Entry 8XAY (electron microscopy, 2.81 A resolution); this record covers chains C and S of the 20 polymer chains in the assembly.

Chain C:
Molecule: ATP-binding protein
Source organism: Escherichia coli
UniProt: A0A9X9SUP5 (A0A9X9SUP5_ECOLX); numbering as in UniProt (aligned over 1-571)
Chain sequence (571 residues; row label = number of the first residue in the row):
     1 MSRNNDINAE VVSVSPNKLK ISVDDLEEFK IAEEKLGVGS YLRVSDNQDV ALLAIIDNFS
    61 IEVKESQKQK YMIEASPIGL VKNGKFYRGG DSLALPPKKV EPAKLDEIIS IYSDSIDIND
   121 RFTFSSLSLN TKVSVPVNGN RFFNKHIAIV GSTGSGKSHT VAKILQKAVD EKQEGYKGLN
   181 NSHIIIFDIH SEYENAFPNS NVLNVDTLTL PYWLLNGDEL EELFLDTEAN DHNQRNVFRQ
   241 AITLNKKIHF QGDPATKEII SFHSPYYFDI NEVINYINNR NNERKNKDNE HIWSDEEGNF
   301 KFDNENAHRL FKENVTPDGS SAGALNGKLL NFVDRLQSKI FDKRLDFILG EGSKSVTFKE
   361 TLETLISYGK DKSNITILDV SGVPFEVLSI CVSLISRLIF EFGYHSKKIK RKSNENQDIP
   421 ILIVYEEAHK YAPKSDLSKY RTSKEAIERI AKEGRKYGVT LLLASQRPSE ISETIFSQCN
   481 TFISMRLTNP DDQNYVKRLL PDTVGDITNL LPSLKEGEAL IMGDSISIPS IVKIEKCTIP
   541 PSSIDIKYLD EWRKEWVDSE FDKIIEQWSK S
Disordered / not traced: 1-4
Bound ions: Mg2+: Ser158 (together with ATP-gamma-S)
Residues lining bound ligands:
  - ATP-gamma-S (AGS; phosphothiophosphoric acid-adenylate ester), molecule 1: Ser152, Thr153, Gly154, Ser155, Gly156, Lys157, Ser158, His159, Glu426, Glu427, Gln466, Glu516, Gly517, Lys533, Ile534, Glu535, Lys536, Ser543, Ile544, Asp545
  - ATP-gamma-S (AGS), molecule 2: Lys452, Arg455, Lys456
Reported in the primary citation:
  - binding site for ATP-gamma-S: Lys157
  - mutagenesis - K157A: decreased growth in response to phage lambda

Chain S:
Molecule: S20dna3
Source organism: Escherichia coli
Sequence (59 nucleotides; each row starts with the number of its first residue):
     1 GCTTTATCAG AAGCCAGACA TTAACGCTTC TGGAGAAACT CAACGAGCTG GACGCGGAT
Disordered / not traced: 14-59

How chain C and chain S interact:
Residue-residue contacts (15):
  Thr227(C) with DT3(S), sugar contact
  Asn230(C) with DT3(S), sugar contact; DT4(S), sugar contact
  Asp231(C) with DT3(S), phosphate contact; DT4(S), phosphate contact
  His232(C) with DT4(S), hydrogen bond to the phosphate; DT5(S), salt bridge to the phosphate
  Asn233(C) with DT4(S), hydrogen bond to the phosphate; DT5(S), hydrogen bond to the phosphate
  Gln234(C) with DT3(S), hydrogen bond to the phosphate; DT4(S), hydrogen bond to the phosphate
  Lys328(C) with DT5(S), base contact
  Asn331(C) with DT3(S), phosphate contact
  Arg335(C) with DC2(S), phosphate contact; DT3(S), salt bridge to the phosphate
Other interface residues (no listed pair), chain C (10 interface residues in all): Phe332

Overview:
Chain C and chain S form an interface of 10 and 4 residues respectively; the contacts include 5 hydrogen bonds
and 2 salt bridges. Among the polar pairs are His232(C)-DT4(S), Asn233(C)-DT4(S) and Asn233(C)-DT5(S). From
the paper: a binding site for ATP-gamma-S at Lys157(C); K157A of chain C reduces growth in response to phage
lambda.
Here chain C is ATP-binding protein and chain S is S20dna3, both from Escherichia coli. Entry 8XAY (Cryo-EM
structure of an anti-phage defense complex bound to ATPrS and DNA) was determined by electron microscopy (same
publication as 8XAU, 8XAV, 8XAW and 8XAX).
